7D4O - chain A; structure by X-ray diffraction, 1.87 A resolution.

# Chain A
Name: Cyclic AMP-AMP-GMP synthase
From: Enterobacter cloacae
Notes: EC 2.7.7.-
UniProtKB: P0DSP4 (CDND2_ENTCL); residue numbers follow UniProt; this construct covers 1-381
Chain sequence (389 residues; row label = number of the first residue in the row):
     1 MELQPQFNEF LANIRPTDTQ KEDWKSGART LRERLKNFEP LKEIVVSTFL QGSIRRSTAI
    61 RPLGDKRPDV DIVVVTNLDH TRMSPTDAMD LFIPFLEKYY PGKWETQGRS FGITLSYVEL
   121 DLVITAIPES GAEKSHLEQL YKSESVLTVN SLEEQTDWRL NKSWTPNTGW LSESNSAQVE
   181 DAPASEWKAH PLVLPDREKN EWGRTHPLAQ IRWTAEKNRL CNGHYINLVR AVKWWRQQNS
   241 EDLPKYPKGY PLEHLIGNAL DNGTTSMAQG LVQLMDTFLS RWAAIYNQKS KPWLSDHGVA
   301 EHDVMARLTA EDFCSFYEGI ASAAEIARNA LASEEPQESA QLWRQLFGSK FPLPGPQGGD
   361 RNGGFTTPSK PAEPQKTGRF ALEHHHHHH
Unresolved in the structure: 169-177, 356-389
Construct notes: expression tag (382-389)
Swiss-Prot annotation at these positions:
  - active site: Asp69, Asp71, Asp121
  - binding site (ATP): Gln51, Ser53, Arg56, Asp69, Asp71, Arg109, Asp196, Arg197, Arg204, Thr205, Gln210, Lys233, Tyr250, Val304, Arg307
  - binding site (Mg(2+)): Asp69, Asp71, Asp121, Asp196, Asn258, Leu260
  - site: Gln51 (Important for GTP discrimination)
Bound ions: Mg2+ site 1: Asp69, Asp71 (together with ATP); Mg2+ site 2: Asp69, Asp71, Asp121 (together with ATP); Mg2+ site 3: Asn258, Leu260
Residues lining bound ligands:
  - ADP (adenosine-5'-diphosphate): Gln51, Asp71, Arg109, Val123, Leu194, Asp196, Arg197, Arg204, Thr205, His302, Arg307
  - ATP (adenosine-5'-triphosphate): Gly52, Ser53, Arg56, Ala59, Asp69, Asp71, Gln210, Lys233, Gly249, Tyr250, Pro251, Glu253, Asp296, Val304
Reported in the primary citation:
  - Mg2+ coordination: Asp69, Asp71, Asp121
  - binding site for ATP: Arg56, Gln210
  - binding site for ADP: Gln51, Arg109, Arg197, Arg204, Thr205, Arg307
  - conformationally variable residues (loop rearrangement): Arg197
  - specificity-determining residues: Asp296 (proposed by the authors, not directly observed)
  - mutagenesis - D69A, D69K/D71K: decreased catalytic activity
  - mutagenesis - D69K: abolished catalytic activity

# Overview
Chain A binds ATP and ADP. Asp69 and Asp71 coordinate Mg2+ site 1. Asp69, Asp71 and Asp121 form the Mg2+ site
2. Curated annotation (UniProt) lists 3 active-site residues, 15 ATP-binding residues and 6 Mg2+-binding
residues. The paper reports a binding site for ADP at Gln51, Arg109 and Arg197 among others; D69A and
D69K/D71K reduce catalytic activity.
Chain A is Cyclic AMP-AMP-GMP synthase (Enterobacter cloacae); the structure, cyclic trinucleotide synthase
CdnD in complex with ATP and ADP, was determined by X-ray diffraction together with 7D48, 7D4J, 7D4S and 7D4U
from the same study.
